PDB entry 7VAQ | electron microscopy, 3.60 A resolution | chains E and G of the 12 polymer chains in the assembly

== Chain E ==
Protein: V-type ATP synthase beta chain
From: Thermus thermophilus HB8
UniProt: Q56404 (VATB_THET8); numbering as in UniProt (aligned over 1-478)
Sequence (478 residues; numbered 1 to 478; the number before each row is that of its first residue):
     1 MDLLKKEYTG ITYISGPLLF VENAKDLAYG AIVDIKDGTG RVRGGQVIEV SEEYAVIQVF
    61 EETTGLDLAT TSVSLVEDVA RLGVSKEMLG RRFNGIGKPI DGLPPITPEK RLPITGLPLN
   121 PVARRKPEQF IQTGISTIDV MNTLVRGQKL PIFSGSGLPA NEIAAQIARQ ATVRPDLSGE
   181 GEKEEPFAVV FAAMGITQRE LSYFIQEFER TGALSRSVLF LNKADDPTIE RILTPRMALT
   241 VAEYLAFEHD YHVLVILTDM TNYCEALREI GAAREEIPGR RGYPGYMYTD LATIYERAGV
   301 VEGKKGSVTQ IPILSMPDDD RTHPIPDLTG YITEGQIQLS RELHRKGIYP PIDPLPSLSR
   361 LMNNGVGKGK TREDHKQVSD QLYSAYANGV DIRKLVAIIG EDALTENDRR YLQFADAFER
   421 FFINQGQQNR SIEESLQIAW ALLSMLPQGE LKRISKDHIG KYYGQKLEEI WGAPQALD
Unresolved in the structure: 1-2, 471-478
Ligand contacts: ATP (adenosine-5'-triphosphate): G330, Y331, L358, S359, R360, N363

== Chain G ==
Protein: V-type ATP synthase subunit D
From: Thermus thermophilus HB8
UniProt: O87880 (VATD_THET8); residue numbers follow UniProt; this construct covers 1-223
Sequence (223 residues; numbered 1 to 223; the number before each row is that of its first residue):
     1 MSQVSPTRMN LLQRRGQLRL AQKGVDLLKK KRDALVAEFF GLVREAMEAR KALDQAAKEA
    61 YAALLLAQAF DGPEVVAGAA LGVPPLEGVE AEVENVWGSK VPRLKATFPD GALLSPVGTP
   121 AYTLEASRAF RRYAEALIRV ANTETRLKKI GEEIKKTTRR VNALEQVVIP GIRAQIRFIQ
   181 QVLEQRERED TFRLKRIKGK IEAREAEEEG GRPNPQVEIG AGL
Unresolved in the structure: 1-3, 210-223

== How chain E and chain G interact ==
Pairs across the interface (16; chain E residue first):
  E275(E) - K195(G)  salt bridge
  E276(E) - F192(G)
  I277(E) - F192(G)  hydrophobic
  I277(E) - R196(G)
  P278(E) - F192(G)
  G279(E) - Q185(G)
  R280(E) - Q185(G)
  R280(E) - R188(G)
  R281(E) - Q181(G)
  R281(E) - R188(G)
  G282(E) - R188(G)
  A397(E) - N162(G)
  I398(E) - R159(G)
  I398(E) - N162(G)
  I398(E) - A163(G)  hydrophobic
  I398(E) - Q166(G)
Also at the interface, not in a pair above, chain E (11 interface residues in all): I399

== Overview ==
11 residues of chain E and 10 residues of chain G are in contact, with 1 salt bridge. Its one salt-bridged
contact is E275(E)-K195(G). Ligands of chain E: ATP.
Here chain E is V-type ATP synthase beta chain and chain G is V-type ATP synthase subunit D, both from Thermus
thermophilus HB8. Entry 7VAQ (V1EG of V/A-ATPase from Thermus thermophilus, high ATP, state3-2) was determined
by electron microscopy, deposited together with 7VAI, 7VAJ, 7VAK, 7VAL, 7VAM, 7VAN and 11 further entries.
